PDB entry 5XBQ | X-ray diffraction, 2.25 A resolution | chains A and B

== Chain A (and B) ==
Name: Peroxiredoxin
Organism: Pyrococcus horikoshii (strain ATCC 700860 / DSM 12428 / JCM 9974 / NBRC 100139 / OT-3)
Notes: EC 1.11.1.15; chain B of this document is another copy of the same molecule, construct and numbering; everything in this record applies to it too
UniProt: O58966 (TDXH_PYRHO); numbering as in UniProt (aligned over 1-216)
Chain sequence (216 residues; row label = number of the first residue in the row):
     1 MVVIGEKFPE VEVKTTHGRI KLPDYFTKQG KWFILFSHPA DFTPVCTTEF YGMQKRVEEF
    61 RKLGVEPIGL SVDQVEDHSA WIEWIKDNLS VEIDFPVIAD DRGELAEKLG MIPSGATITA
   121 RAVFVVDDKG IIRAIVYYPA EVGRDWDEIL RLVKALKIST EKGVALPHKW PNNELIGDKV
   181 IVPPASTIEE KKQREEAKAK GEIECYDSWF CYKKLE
Disordered / not traced: 1, 216
Disulfides: Cys205-Cys211
Modified positions: Cys46 (cysteinesulfonic acid; OCS)
Sequence notes: engineered mutation Arg19 (Val in O58966), Glu76 (Phe in O58966), Asp77 (Ser in O58966), Ser79 (Ile in O58966), Ala80 (Lys in O58966), Ser208 (Trp in O58966)
Swiss-Prot annotation at these positions:
  - active site: Cys46 (Cysteine sulfenic acid (-SOH) intermediate)
  - binding site (substrate): Arg121

== How chain A and chain B interact ==
Residue-residue contacts (120):
  Val3(A) - Gly110(B)
  Val3(A) - Ile112(B)
  Val3(A) - Pro113(B)
  Val3(A) - Ser114(B)
  Ile4(A) - Pro113(B)
  Ile4(A) - Ser114(B)  hydrogen bond (backbone-backbone)
  Ile4(A) - Tyr137(B)
  Ile4(A) - Tyr138(B)
  Gly5(A) - Ser114(B)
  Phe42(A) - Trp209(B)
  Thr43(A) - Trp209(B)
  Pro44(A) - Ile181(B)  hydrophobic
  Pro44(A) - Trp209(B)
  Pro44(A) - Phe210(B)  hydrophobic
  Val45(A) - Ala165(B)  hydrophobic
  Val45(A) - Leu166(B)
  Val45(A) - Ile181(B)  hydrophobic
  Thr47(A) - Trp209(B)
  Thr48(A) - Pro167(B)
  Thr48(A) - His168(B)  hydrogen bond (side chain-backbone)
  Thr48(A) - Phe210(B)
  Glu49(A) - His168(B)
  Tyr51(A) - Leu175(B)
  Gly52(A) - Glu174(B)
  Arg56(A) - His168(B)
  Arg56(A) - Lys169(B)
  Arg56(A) - Glu174(B)  salt bridge
  Trp84(A) - Tyr206(B)  hydrophobic
  Trp84(A) - Asp207(B)  hydrogen bond
  Trp84(A) - Trp209(B)
  Leu89(A) - Tyr206(B)  hydrophobic
  Ile112(A) - Val3(B)
  Pro113(A) - Val3(B)  hydrophobic
  Pro113(A) - Ile4(B)
  Ser114(A) - Val3(B)
  Ser114(A) - Ile4(B)  hydrogen bond (backbone-backbone)
  Ser114(A) - Gly5(B)  hydrogen bond (side chain-backbone)
  Ser114(A) - Glu6(B)
  Arg133(A) - Pro139(B)
  Arg133(A) - Glu141(B)  salt bridge
  Ala134(A) - Tyr137(B)
  Ile135(A) - Val136(B)
  Ile135(A) - Tyr137(B)  hydrogen bond (backbone-backbone)
  Val136(A) - Ile135(B)
  Tyr137(A) - Ile4(B)
  Tyr137(A) - Ala134(B)
  Tyr137(A) - Ile135(B)  hydrogen bond (backbone-backbone)
  Tyr138(A) - Ile4(B)
  Tyr138(A) - Glu148(B)  hydrogen bond
  Tyr138(A) - Leu152(B)
  Pro139(A) - Ile4(B)
  Pro139(A) - Arg133(B)
  Pro139(A) - Leu156(B)  hydrophobic
  Glu141(A) - Arg133(B)  salt bridge
  Glu141(A) - Leu156(B)
  Glu141(A) - Ser159(B)
  Glu141(A) - Ala165(B)
  Glu141(A) - Leu166(B)  hydrogen bond (backbone-backbone)
  Val142(A) - Ala155(B)  hydrophobic
  Val142(A) - Leu156(B)
  Val142(A) - Leu166(B)
  Gly143(A) - Arg151(B)  hydrogen bond (backbone-side chain)
  Gly143(A) - Leu166(B)  hydrogen bond (backbone-backbone)
  Arg144(A) - Arg151(B)
  Arg144(A) - His168(B)
  Arg144(A) - Lys169(B)  hydrogen bond (backbone-backbone)
  Asp145(A) - Glu148(B)
  Asp145(A) - Arg151(B)
  Asp145(A) - His168(B)
  Asp145(A) - Lys169(B)  salt bridge
  Trp146(A) - His168(B)  hydrogen bond (backbone-side chain)
  Asp147(A) - Lys169(B)  salt bridge
  Glu148(A) - Tyr138(B)  hydrogen bond
  Glu148(A) - Asp145(B)
  Glu148(A) - Glu148(B)
  Arg151(A) - Gly143(B)  hydrogen bond (side chain-backbone)
  Arg151(A) - Arg144(B)
  Arg151(A) - Asp145(B)
  Leu152(A) - Tyr138(B)  hydrophobic
  Leu152(A) - Val142(B)  hydrophobic
  Ala155(A) - Val142(B)  hydrophobic
  Leu156(A) - Pro139(B)  hydrophobic
  Leu156(A) - Val142(B)  hydrophobic
  Ser159(A) - Glu141(B)
  Val164(A) - Glu141(B)
  Ala165(A) - Val45(B)  hydrophobic
  Ala165(A) - Glu141(B)
  Leu166(A) - Val45(B)
  Leu166(A) - Glu141(B)  hydrogen bond (backbone-backbone)
  Leu166(A) - Val142(B)
  Leu166(A) - Gly143(B)  hydrogen bond (backbone-backbone)
  Pro167(A) - Thr48(B)
  His168(A) - Thr48(B)  hydrogen bond (backbone-side chain)
  His168(A) - Glu49(B)
  His168(A) - Arg56(B)
  His168(A) - Arg144(B)
  His168(A) - Asp145(B)
  His168(A) - Trp146(B)  hydrogen bond (side chain-backbone)
  Lys169(A) - Arg56(B)
  Lys169(A) - Arg144(B)  hydrogen bond (backbone-backbone)
  Lys169(A) - Asp145(B)  salt bridge
  Lys169(A) - Asp147(B)  salt bridge
  Asn173(A) - Thr48(B)
  Glu174(A) - Tyr51(B)
  Glu174(A) - Gly52(B)
  Glu174(A) - Arg56(B)  salt bridge
  Leu175(A) - Tyr51(B)
  Leu175(A) - Leu89(B)  hydrophobic
  Ile181(A) - Pro44(B)  hydrophobic
  Tyr206(A) - Trp84(B)
  Tyr206(A) - Leu89(B)  hydrophobic
  Asp207(A) - Trp84(B)  hydrogen bond
  Trp209(A) - Phe42(B)
  Trp209(A) - Thr43(B)
  Trp209(A) - Pro44(B)
  Trp209(A) - Thr47(B)
  Trp209(A) - Trp81(B)
  Trp209(A) - Trp84(B)
  Phe210(A) - Pro44(B)  hydrophobic
  Phe210(A) - Thr47(B)
Also at the interface, not in a pair above, chain A (55 interface residues in all): Glu6, Trp81, Ala120
Also at the interface, not in a pair above, chain B (56 interface residues in all): Asn88, Val164, Asn173

== Summary ==
Chain A and chain B form an interface of 55 and 56 residues respectively, with 21 hydrogen bonds and 8 salt
bridges. Polar pairs include Arg56(A)-Glu174(B), Arg133(A)-Glu141(B) and Asp145(A)-Lys169(B). From UniProt:
active-site residue Cys46(A) and substrate-binding residue Arg121(A) on chain A.
Both chains are Peroxiredoxin (Pyrococcus horikoshii (strain ATCC 700860 / DSM 12428 / JCM 9974 / NBRC 100139
/ OT-3)). Entry 5XBQ (Peroxiredoxin from Pyrococcus horikoshii (6m mutant)) was determined by X-ray
diffraction (same publication as 5XBR and 5XBS).
